PDB entry 9BCQ | electron microscopy, 3.10 A resolution | chains A and C of the 3 polymer chains in the assembly

Chain A:
Molecule: Atrial natriuretic peptide receptor 1
From: Homo sapiens
Notes: EC 4.6.1.2
UniProtKB: P16066 (ANPRA_HUMAN); residues 0-1029 here correspond to UniProt positions 32-1061 (UniProt number = residue number + 32)
Amino-acid sequence (1040 residues; each row starts with the number of its first residue; numbers below 1 keep their minus sign (Asp-10 is residue -10)):
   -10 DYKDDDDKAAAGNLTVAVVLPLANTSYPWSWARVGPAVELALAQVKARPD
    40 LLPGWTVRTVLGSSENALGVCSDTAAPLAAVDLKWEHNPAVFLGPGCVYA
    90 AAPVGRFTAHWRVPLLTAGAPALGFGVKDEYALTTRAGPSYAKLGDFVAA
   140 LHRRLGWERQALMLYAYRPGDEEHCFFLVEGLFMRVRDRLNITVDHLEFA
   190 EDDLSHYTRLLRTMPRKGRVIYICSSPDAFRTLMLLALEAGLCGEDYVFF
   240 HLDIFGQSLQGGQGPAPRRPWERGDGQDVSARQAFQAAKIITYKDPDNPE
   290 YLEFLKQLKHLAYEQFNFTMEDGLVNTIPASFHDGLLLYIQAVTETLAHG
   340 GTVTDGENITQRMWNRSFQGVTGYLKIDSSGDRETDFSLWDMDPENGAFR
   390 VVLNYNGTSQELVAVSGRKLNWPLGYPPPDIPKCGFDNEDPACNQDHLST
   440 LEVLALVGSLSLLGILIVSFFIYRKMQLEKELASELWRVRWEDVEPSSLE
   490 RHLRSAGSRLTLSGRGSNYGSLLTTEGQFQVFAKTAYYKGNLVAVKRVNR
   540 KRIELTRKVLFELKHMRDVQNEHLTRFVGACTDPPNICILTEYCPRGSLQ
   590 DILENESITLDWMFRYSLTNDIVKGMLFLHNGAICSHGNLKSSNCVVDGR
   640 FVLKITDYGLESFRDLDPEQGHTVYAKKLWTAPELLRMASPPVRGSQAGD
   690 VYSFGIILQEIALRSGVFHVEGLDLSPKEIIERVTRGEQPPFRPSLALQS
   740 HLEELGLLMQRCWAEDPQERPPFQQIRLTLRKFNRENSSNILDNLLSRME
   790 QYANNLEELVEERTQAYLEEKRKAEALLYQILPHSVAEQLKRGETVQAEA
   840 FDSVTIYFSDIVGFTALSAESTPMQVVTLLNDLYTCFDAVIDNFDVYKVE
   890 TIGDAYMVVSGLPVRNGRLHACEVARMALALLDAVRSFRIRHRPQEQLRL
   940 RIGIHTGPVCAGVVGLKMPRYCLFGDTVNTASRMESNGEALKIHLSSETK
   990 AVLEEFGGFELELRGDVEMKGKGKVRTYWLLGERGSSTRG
Disordered / not traced: -10 to 0, 426-1029
Sequence notes: expression tag (-10 to -1)
Disulfide bonds: Cys60-Cys86, Cys164-Cys213
Covalently attached groups: N-acetylglucosamine (NAG) linked to Asn13, Asn395
UniProt features mapped onto this chain:
  - binding site (chloride): Ser53, Gly85, Cys86
  - modified residue: Ser487 (Phosphoserine), Ser497 (Phosphoserine), Thr500 (Phosphothreonine), Ser502 (Phosphoserine), Ser506 (Phosphoserine), Ser510 (Phosphoserine), Thr513 (Phosphothreonine)
  - glycosylation (N-linked (GlcNAc...) asparagine): Asn2, Asn13, Asn180, Asn306, Asn347, Asn354, Asn395

Chain C:
Molecule: Atrial natriuretic peptide
From: Homo sapiens
UniProtKB: P01160 (ANF_HUMAN); residues 1-28 here correspond to UniProt positions 124-151 (UniProt number = residue number + 123)
Amino-acid sequence (28 residues; row label = number of the first residue in the row):
     1 SLRRSSCFGGRMDRIGAQSGLGCNSFRY
Disordered / not traced: 1-3, 28
Disulfide bonds: Cys7-Cys23
UniProt features mapped onto this chain:
  - region: Asn24 to Tyr28 (Important for degradation of atrial natriuretic peptide by IDE)
  - site: Cys7, Phe8 (Cleavage)
  - modified residue: Ser6 (Phosphoserine)

How chain A and chain C interact:
Pairs across the interface - 31 pairs, chain A then chain C:
  Asp62(A) - Arg14(C)  salt bridge
  Val87(A) - Met12(C)  hydrophobic
  Tyr88(A) - Met12(C)
  Tyr88(A) - Asp13(C)
  Tyr88(A) - Arg14(C)
  Tyr88(A) - Ala17(C)
  Ala91(A) - Met12(C)
  Ala111(A) - Met12(C)  hydrophobic
  Gly113(A) - Met12(C)
  Phe114(A) - Met12(C)  hydrophobic
  Tyr120(A) - Met12(C)
  Tyr156(A) - Arg27(C)
  Glu162(A) - Ala17(C)
  Phe165(A) - Phe8(C)  hydrophobic
  Glu169(A) - Phe8(C)
  Phe172(A) - Phe8(C)  hydrophobic
  Met173(A) - Arg4(C)
  Met173(A) - Phe8(C)  hydrophobic
  His185(A) - Cys7(C)
  His185(A) - Phe8(C)
  His185(A) - Asn24(C)
  Leu186(A) - Asn24(C)
  Leu186(A) - Phe26(C)  hydrophobic
  Glu187(A) - Asn24(C)  hydrogen bond (backbone-backbone)
  Glu187(A) - Ser25(C)  hydrogen bond
  Glu187(A) - Phe26(C)  hydrogen bond (backbone-backbone)
  Glu187(A) - Arg27(C)  salt bridge
  His195(A) - Phe26(C)  hydrogen bond (side chain-backbone)
  Arg198(A) - Phe26(C)  hydrogen bond (side chain-backbone)
  Leu199(A) - Phe26(C)
  Thr202(A) - Phe26(C)
Other interface residues (no listed pair), chain A (27 interface residues in all): Arg95, Tyr154, Glu161, Val168, Arg176, Phe188
Other interface residues (no listed pair), chain C (14 interface residues in all): Ser5, Gly9, Cys23

Overview:
The interface between chain A and chain C involves 27 residues on one side and 14 on the other, with 5
hydrogen bonds and 2 salt bridges. Polar contacts include Asp62(A)-Arg14(C), Glu187(A)-Arg27(C) and
Glu187(A)-Ser25(C). N-acetylglucosamine is covalently linked to Asn13(A) and Asn395(A).
Chain A is Atrial natriuretic peptide receptor 1 and chain C is Atrial natriuretic peptide, both from Homo
sapiens; the structure, Extracellular domain of GC-A bound to ANP, was determined by electron microscopy (same
publication as 9BCV).
